Entry 2QPA (X-ray diffraction, 3.20 A resolution); this record covers chain A.

Chain A:
Name: Vacuolar protein sorting-associated protein 4
Organism: Saccharomyces cerevisiae
Notes: fragment: residues: 83-437
UniProtKB: P52917 (VPS4_YEAST); numbering as in UniProt (aligned over 83-437)
Chain sequence (355 residues; row label = number of the first residue in the row):
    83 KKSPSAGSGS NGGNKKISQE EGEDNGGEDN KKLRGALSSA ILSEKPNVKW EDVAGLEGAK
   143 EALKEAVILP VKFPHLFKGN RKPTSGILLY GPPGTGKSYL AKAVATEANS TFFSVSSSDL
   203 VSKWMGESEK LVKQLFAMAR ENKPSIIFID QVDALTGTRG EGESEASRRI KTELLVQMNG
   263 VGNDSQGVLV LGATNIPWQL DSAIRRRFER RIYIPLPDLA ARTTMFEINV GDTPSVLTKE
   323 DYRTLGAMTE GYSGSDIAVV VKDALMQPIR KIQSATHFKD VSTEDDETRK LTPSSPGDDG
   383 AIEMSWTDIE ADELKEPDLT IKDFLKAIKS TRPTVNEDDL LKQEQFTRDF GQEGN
Not modelled in the structure: 83-118, 239-247, 264-266, 436-437
Differences from the reference sequence: engineered mutation Gln233 (Glu in P52917), Ser317 (Cys in P52917), Ser376 (Cys in P52917)
Residues lining bound ligands: ADP (adenosine-5'-diphosphate): Asp134, Val135, Ala136, Gly176, Thr177, Gly178, Lys179, Ser180, Tyr181, Asp232, Gln233, Ala275, Asn277, Met307, Gly336, Ser337, Ala340
Reported in the primary citation:
  - binding site for ADP: Ala136, Lys179, Ser180, Tyr181, Asp232, Asn277
  - conformationally variable residues (domain motion, order/disorder transition): Leu119 to Asn129, Pro299, Pro350, Pro399, Pro415

Summary:
Ligands of chain A: ADP. The paper reports a binding site for ADP at Ala136, Lys179 and Ser180 among others;
conformational variability at Leu119, Pro299 and Pro350 among others.
Chain A is Vacuolar protein sorting-associated protein 4 (Saccharomyces cerevisiae); the structure, Crystal
Structure of S.cerevisiae Vps4 in the presence of ADP, was determined by X-ray diffraction (same publication
as 2QP9).
